PDB entry 2EVL | X-ray diffraction, 2.20 A resolution | chain A

== Chain A ==
Protein: Glycolipid transfer protein
From: Homo sapiens
UniProt: Q9NZD2 (GLTP_HUMAN); aligned to UniProt positions 1-209 over residues 1-209 (the alignment contains insertions or deletions, so no single offset holds)
Amino-acid sequence (209 residues; numbered 1 to 209; the number before each row is that of its first residue):
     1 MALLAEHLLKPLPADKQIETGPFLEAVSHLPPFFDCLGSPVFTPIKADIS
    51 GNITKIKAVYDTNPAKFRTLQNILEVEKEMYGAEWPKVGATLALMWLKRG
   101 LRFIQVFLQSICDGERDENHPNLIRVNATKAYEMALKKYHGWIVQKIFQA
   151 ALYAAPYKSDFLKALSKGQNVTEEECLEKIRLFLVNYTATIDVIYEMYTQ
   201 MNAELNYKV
Not modelled in the structure: 1-3, 168
Residues lining bound ligands: linoleic acid / beta-D-galactopyranose / sphingosine: F34, L37, F42, P44, I45, D48, I49, N52, K55, L92, A93, W96, G100, F103, F107, I124, A128, L136, H140, I147, F148, A151, L152, A155, Y207, V209
From the paper describing this entry:
  - contacts within the chain: H7-H29 (pi stacking)
  - binding site for sphingosine: D48, V209
  - binding site for linoleic acid: H140
  - binding site for beta-D-galactopyranose: K55, Y207

== Summary ==
Ligands of chain A: linoleic acid / beta-D-galactopyranose / sphingosine. From the paper: a binding site for
sphingosine at D48 and V209; a binding site for beta-D-galactopyranose at K55 and Y207.
Chain A is Glycolipid transfer protein (Homo sapiens); the structure, Crystal structure of human Glycolipid
Transfer Protein complexed with 18:2 Galactosylceramide, was determined by X-ray diffraction (same publication
as 2EUK, 2EUM, 2EVD, 2EVS and 2EVT).
